Entry 6QWF (X-ray diffraction, 2.70 A resolution); this record covers chains A and B of the 4 polymer chains in the assembly.

Chain A (and B):
Molecule: Listeriolysin positive regulatory factor A
Organism: Listeria monocytogenes
Notes: chain B of this document is another copy of the same molecule, construct and numbering; everything in this record applies to it too
Reference sequence: Q4TVQ0 (Q4TVQ0_LISMN); residues 1-237 here = UniProt positions 1-237
Chain sequence (239 residues; each row starts with the number of its first residue; numbers below 1 keep their minus sign (Gly-1 is residue -1)):
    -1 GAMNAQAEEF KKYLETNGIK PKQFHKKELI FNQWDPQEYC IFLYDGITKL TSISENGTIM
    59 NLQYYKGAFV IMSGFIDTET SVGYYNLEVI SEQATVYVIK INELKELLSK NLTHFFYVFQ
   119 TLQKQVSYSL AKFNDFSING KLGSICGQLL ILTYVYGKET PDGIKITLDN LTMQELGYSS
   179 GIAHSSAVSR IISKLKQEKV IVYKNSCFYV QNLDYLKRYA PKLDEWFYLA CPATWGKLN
Unresolved in the structure: -1 to 1
Differences from the reference sequence: expression tag (-1 to 0); engineered mutation Val94 (Ala in Q4TVQ0)
From the paper describing this entry:
  - mutagenesis - G145S: increased binding to the 30-nt DNA strand
  - mutagenesis - A94V: unchanged growth in response to G-6-P
  - mutagenesis - G145S: increased growth in response to G-6-P
  - mutagenesis - A94V, G145C, G145S: increased signaling
  - mutagenesis - A94V: increased signaling in response to hpt

How chain A and chain B interact:
Pairs across the interface (88):
  Gln4(A) with Asp75(B)
  Leu48(A) with Leu128(B), hydrophobic
  Ser50(A) with Asn132(B), hydrogen bond; Lys220(B)
  Met58(A) with Asn132(B); Ser135(B); Ile136(B), hydrophobic
  Leu60(A) with Leu128(B); Phe131(B)
  Gln61(A) with Leu128(B)
  Met70(A) with Gln121(B)
  Gly72(A) with Gln121(B), hydrogen bond (backbone-side chain)
  Phe73(A) with Gln118(B); Gln121(B); Lys122(B); Leu227(B)
  Ile74(A) with Phe114(B), hydrophobic; Phe117(B), hydrophobic; Gln118(B); Gln121(B), hydrogen bond (backbone-side chain)
  Asp75(A) with Gln4(B); Phe114(B); Gln118(B)
  Ser79(A) with Leu227(B)
  Val80(A) with Ser125(B)
  Gly81(A) with Glu223(B); Leu227(B)
  Tyr82(A) with Lys220(B), hydrogen bond (backbone-side chain); Glu223(B), hydrogen bond (backbone-side chain); Leu227(B)
  Tyr83(A) with Leu128(B); Ala129(B), hydrogen bond (side chain-backbone); Lys220(B)
  Lys103(A) with Phe114(B)
  Ser107(A) with Leu110(B)
  Phe113(A) with Phe113(B), hydrophobic; Phe114(B), hydrophobic; Phe117(B), hydrophobic
  Phe114(A) with Phe113(B), hydrophobic
  Val116(A) with Phe117(B), hydrophobic
  Phe117(A) with Ile74(B), hydrophobic; Phe113(B), hydrophobic; Val116(B), hydrophobic; Phe117(B), hydrophobic; Leu120(B), hydrophobic
  Gln118(A) with Phe73(B); Ile74(B); Asp75(B); Thr76(B)
  Leu120(A) with Val124(B), hydrophobic
  Gln121(A) with Met70(B); Gly72(B), hydrogen bond (side chain-backbone); Phe73(B); Ile74(B), hydrogen bond (side chain-backbone); Leu120(B)
  Lys122(A) with Phe73(B)
  Gln123(A) with Val124(B)
  Val124(A) with Gln123(B); Val124(B), hydrophobic
  Ser125(A) with Val80(B)
  Ser127(A) with Ser127(B)
  Leu128(A) with Leu48(B), hydrophobic; Leu60(B); Gln61(B); Tyr83(B)
  Ala129(A) with Tyr83(B)
  Lys130(A) with Phe131(B)
  Phe131(A) with Met58(B), hydrophobic; Leu60(B); Lys130(B); Phe134(B), hydrophobic
  Asn132(A) with Ser50(B), hydrogen bond; Met58(B)
  Phe134(A) with Phe131(B), hydrophobic
  Ser135(A) with Met58(B); Lys139(B), hydrogen bond (backbone-side chain); Gly179(B)
  Lys139(A) with Ser135(B), hydrogen bond (side chain-backbone)
  Gly179(A) with Ser135(B)
  Lys220(A) with Ser50(B); Tyr82(B), hydrogen bond (side chain-backbone); Tyr83(B)
  Glu223(A) with Gly81(B); Tyr82(B), hydrogen bond (side chain-backbone)
  Leu227(A) with Phe73(B); Ser79(B); Gly81(B); Tyr82(B)
Interface residues without a listed pair, chain A (49 interface residues in all): Asn59, Thr76, Thr78, Ile136, Ser177, Ser178, Ala228
Interface residues without a listed pair, chain B (51 interface residues in all): Thr56, Asn59, Thr78, Lys103, Ser177, Ser178, Trp224, Ala228

In short:
The interface between chain A and chain B involves 49 residues on one side and 51 on the other; the contacts
include 13 hydrogen bonds. Polar pairs include Ser50(A)-Asn132(B), Gly72(A)-Gln121(B) and Ile74(A)-Gln121(B).
The paper reports that A94V, G145C and G145S of chain A increase signaling; G145S of chain A increases binding
to the 30-nt DNA strand.
Both chains are Listeriolysin positive regulatory factor A (Listeria monocytogenes). Entry 6QWF (The
Transcriptional Regulator PrfA-A94V mutant from Listeria Monocytogenes in complex with a 30-bp operator
PrfA-box motif) was determined by X-ray diffraction together with 6QWH, 6QWK and 6QWM from the same study.
